PDB entry 1HGY | X-ray diffraction, 2.20 A resolution | chain A

Chain A:
Name: Cellobiohydrolase CEL6A (formerly called cbh II)
From: Trichoderma reesei
Notes: EC 3.2.1.91; fragment: catalytic domain, residues 83-447
UniProtKB: P07987 (GUX2_TRIRE); residues 83-447 here correspond to UniProt positions 107-471 (UniProt number = residue number + 24)
Chain sequence (365 residues; each row starts with the number of its first residue):
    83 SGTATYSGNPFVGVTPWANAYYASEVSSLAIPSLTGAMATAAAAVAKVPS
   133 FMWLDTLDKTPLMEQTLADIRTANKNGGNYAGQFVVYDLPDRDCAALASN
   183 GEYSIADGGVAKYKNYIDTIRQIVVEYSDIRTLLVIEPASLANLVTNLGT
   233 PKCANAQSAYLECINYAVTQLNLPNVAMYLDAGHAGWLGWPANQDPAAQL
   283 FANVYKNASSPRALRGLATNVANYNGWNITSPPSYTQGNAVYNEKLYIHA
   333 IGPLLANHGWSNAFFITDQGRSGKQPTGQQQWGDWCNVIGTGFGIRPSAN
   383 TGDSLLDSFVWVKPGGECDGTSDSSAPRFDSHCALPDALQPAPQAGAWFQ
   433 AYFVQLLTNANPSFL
Not modelled in the structure: 83-84
Cystine bridges: Cys-176/Cys-235, Cys-368/Cys-415
Covalent attachments: alpha-D-mannopyranose (MAN) linked to Thr-87, Thr-97, Ser-106, Ser-109, Ser-110, Thr-122; beta-D-mannopyranose (BMA) linked to Ser-115; N-acetylglucosamine (NAG) linked to Asn-289, Asn-310
Differences from the reference sequence: engineered mutation Ala-221 (Asp245 in P07987)
Small-molecule neighbours:
  - alpha-D-glucopyranose (GLC), molecule 1: Trp-135, Asp-137, Tyr-169, Arg-174, Ser-181, Lys-395, Pro-396, Glu-399, Asp-401, Ala-427, Gly-428
  - alpha-D-glucopyranose (GLC), molecule 2: Asp-175, Ala-178, Ala-221, His-266, Trp-269, Ala-304, Asn-305, Trp-367
Curated features (UniProtKB/Swiss-Prot):
  - site: Asp-175 (Transition state stabilizer that also modulates the pKa of Asp-245 and may act as a proton acceptor through a water chain)
  - glycosylation: Thr-87 (O-linked (Man...) threonine), Thr-97 (O-linked (Man...) threonine), Ser-106 (O-linked (Man...) serine), Ser-109 (O-linked (Man...) serine), Ser-110 (O-linked (Man...) serine), Ser-115 (O-linked (Man...) serine), Thr-122 (O-linked (Man...) threonine), Asn-289 (N-linked (GlcNAc) asparagine), Asn-310 (N-linked (GlcNAc...) (high mannose) asparagine)

Overview:
Chain A binds alpha-D-glucopyranose. N-acetylglucosamine is covalently linked to Asn-289 and Asn-310.
Covalently linked alpha-D-mannopyranose: at Thr-87, Thr-97, Ser-106, Ser-109, Ser-110 and Thr-122.
Beta-D-mannopyranose is covalently linked to Ser-115.
Chain A is Cellobiohydrolase CEL6A (formerly called cbh II) (Trichoderma reesei); the structure, CEL6A D221A
mutant, was determined by X-ray diffraction together with 1HGW from the same study.
